8OX1 - chains I and M of the 12 polymer chains in the assembly; structure by electron microscopy, 2.70 A resolution.

Chain I:
Molecule: Telomeric DNA C strand
From: Homo sapiens
Sequence (145 nucleotides; row label = number of the first residue in the row; numbers below 1 keep their minus sign (DA-74 is residue -74)):
   -74 ATCACCCTAACCCTAACCCTAACCCTAACCCTAACCCTAACCCTAACCCT
   -24 AACCCTAACCCTAACCCTAACCCTAACCCTAACCCTAACCCTAACCCTAA
    26 CCCTAACCCTAACCCTAACCCTAACCCTAACCCTAACCCTAAGAT

Chain M:
Name: Telomeric repeat-binding factor 1
From: Homo sapiens
UniProt: P54274 (TERF1_HUMAN); numbering as in UniProt (aligned over 1-439)
Chain sequence (439 residues; row label = number of the first residue in the row):
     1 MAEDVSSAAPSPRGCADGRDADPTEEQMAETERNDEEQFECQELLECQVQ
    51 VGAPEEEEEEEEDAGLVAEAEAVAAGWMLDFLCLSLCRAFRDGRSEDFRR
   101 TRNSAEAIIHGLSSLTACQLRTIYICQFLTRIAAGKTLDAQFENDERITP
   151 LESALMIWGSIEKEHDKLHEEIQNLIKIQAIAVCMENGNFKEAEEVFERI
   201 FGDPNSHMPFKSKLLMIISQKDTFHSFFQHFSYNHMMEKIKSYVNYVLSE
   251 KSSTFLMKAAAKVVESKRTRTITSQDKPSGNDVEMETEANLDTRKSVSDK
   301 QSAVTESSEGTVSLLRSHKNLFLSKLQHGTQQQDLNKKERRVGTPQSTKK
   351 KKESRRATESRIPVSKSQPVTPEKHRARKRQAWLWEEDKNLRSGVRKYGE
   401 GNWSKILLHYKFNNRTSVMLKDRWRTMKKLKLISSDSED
Disordered / not traced: 1-374
Modified residues: Ser434 (phosphoserine; SEP); Ser435 (phosphoserine; SEP); Ser437 (phosphoserine; SEP)
Swiss-Prot annotation at these positions:
  - DNA-binding region: Trp403 to Lys428 (H-T-H motif)
  - motif: Lys337 to Arg356 (Nuclear localization signal)
  - modified residue: Ala2 (N-acetylalanine), Ser11 (Phosphoserine), Ser219 (Phosphoserine)
  - cross-link (Glycyl lysine isopeptide (Lys-Gly)): Lys213 (interchain with G-Cter in SUMO2), Lys325 (interchain with G-Cter in SUMO2), Lys366 (interchain with G-Cter in SUMO2)
What the authors report for this chain:
  - conformationally variable residues (order/disorder transition): Lys431 to Asp439
  - post-translational modification sites: Ser434, Ser435, Ser437
  - mutagenesis - S434A/S435A/S437A: abolished binding to teloNCP
  - mutagenesis - S434D/S435D/S437D: increased binding to teloNCP
  - binding site for Telomeric DNA C strand (chain I): Leu384 to Arg396
  - mutagenesis - L384A/W385A/K389A: decreased binding to teloNCP

Interface between chain I and chain M:
Residue-residue contacts - 25 pairs, chain I then chain M:
  DC-16(I) with Leu384(M), phosphate contact
  DC-15(I) with Leu384(M), phosphate contact; Trp385(M), hydrogen bond to the phosphate
  DC-14(I) with Trp385(M), base contact
  DA60(I) with Arg380(M), hydrogen bond to the base; Thr426(M), sugar contact; Lys429(M), salt bridge to the phosphate; Leu430(M), phosphate contact
  DA61(I) with Arg380(M), hydrogen bond to the sugar; Gln381(M), phosphate contact; Trp383(M), phosphate contact; Arg423(M), salt bridge to the phosphate; Thr426(M), phosphate contact
  DC62(I) with His375(M), hydrogen bond to the phosphate; Arg380(M), phosphate contact; Gln381(M), phosphate contact; Arg415(M), salt bridge to the phosphate; Met419(M), phosphate contact; Asp422(M), base contact; Arg425(M), base contact
  DC63(I) with His375(M), hydrogen bond to the phosphate; Arg378(M), salt bridge to the phosphate; Met419(M), phosphate contact; Asp422(M), hydrogen bond to the base; Arg425(M), base contact
Interface residues without a listed pair, chain I (8 interface residues in all): DC64
Interface residues without a listed pair, chain M (19 interface residues in all): Lys379, Ala382, Val418, Lys421

In short:
The interface between chain I and chain M involves 8 residues on one side and 19 on the other; the contacts
include 6 hydrogen bonds and 4 salt bridges. Among the polar pairs are DA60(I)-Arg380(M), DC63(I)-Asp422(M)
and DA61(I)-Arg380(M). The paper reports a binding site for Telomeric DNA C strand (chain I) at Leu384(M);
S434A/S435A/S437A of chain M abolish binding to teloNCP; 3 substitutions were tested in all.
Chain I is Telomeric DNA C strand and chain M is Telomeric repeat-binding factor 1, both from Homo sapiens;
the structure, Structure of TRF1core in complex with telomeric nucleosome, was determined by electron
microscopy.
